Entry 6MV4 (X-ray diffraction, 1.37 A resolution); this record covers chains H and L.

[Chain H]
Name: Coagulation factor IX
From: Homo sapiens
Notes: EC 3.4.21.22
Reference sequence: P00740 (FA9_HUMAN); the construct lacks a stretch of the UniProt sequence and is renumbered around it, so the offset changes along the chain: 16-36 = UniProt 227-247; 38-60 = UniProt 248-270; 61-95 = UniProt 272-306; 96-129 = UniProt 309-342; 6 more segments
Sequence (235 residues; row label = number of the first residue in the row; note: 3 numbers in that range are skipped by the numbering (no residue carries them; nothing is unmodelled there); a row labelled like 95A-95B holds insertion residues (95A, then the next letters in order)):
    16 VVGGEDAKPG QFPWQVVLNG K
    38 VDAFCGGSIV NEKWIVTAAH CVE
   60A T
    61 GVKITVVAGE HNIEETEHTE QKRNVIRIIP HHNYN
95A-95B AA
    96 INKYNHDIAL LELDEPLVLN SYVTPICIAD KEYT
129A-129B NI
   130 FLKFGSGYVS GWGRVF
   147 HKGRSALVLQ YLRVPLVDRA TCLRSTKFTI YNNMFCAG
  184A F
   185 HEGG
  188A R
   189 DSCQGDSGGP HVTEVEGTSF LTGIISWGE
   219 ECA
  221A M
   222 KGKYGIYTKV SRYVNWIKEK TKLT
Swiss-Prot annotation at these positions:
  - active site (Charge relay system): His57, Asp102, Ser195
  - binding site (Ca(2+)): Glu70, Asn72, Glu75, Glu77, Glu80
Cystine bridges: Cys42-Cys58, Cys168-Cys182, Cys191-Cys220
Bound ions: Ca2+: Glu70, Asn72, Glu75, Glu77, Glu80; Na+: Phe184A, Met221A, Lys224
Ligand contacts: P-amino benzamidine (PBZ): Asp189, Ser190, Cys191, Gln192, Ser195, Ser214, Trp215, Gly216, Glu217, Glu219, Cys220, Gly226
What the authors report for this chain:
  - Na+ coordination: Phe184A, His185, Met221A, Lys224
  - binding site for P-amino benzamidine: Asp189
  - conformationally variable residues (loop rearrangement, side-chain flip): Asn72 to Gln81, His185
  - Ca2+ coordination: Glu70, Asn72, Glu75, Glu77, Glu80
  - binding site for sulfate ion: Asn97, Lys126, Tyr128, Lys132, Arg165, Thr175, Tyr177, Asn178, Lys230, Arg233

[Chain L]
Name: Coagulation factor IX
From: Homo sapiens
Notes: EC 3.4.21.22
Reference sequence: P00740 (FA9_HUMAN); residues 87-139 here correspond to UniProt positions 133-185 (UniProt number = residue number + 46)
Sequence (54 residues; each row starts with the number of its first residue):
    86 MTCNIKNGRC EQFCKNSADN KVVCSCTEGY RLAENQKSCE PAVPFPCGRV SVSQ
Sequence notes: initiating methionine (86)
Cystine bridges: Cys88-Cys99, Cys95-Cys109, Cys111-Cys124

[Chain H / chain L interface]
Residue-residue contacts (42):
  Lys23(H) - Gln139(L)  hydrogen bond (side chain-backbone)
  Pro24(H) - Val137(L)
  Pro24(H) - Gln139(L)  hydrogen bond (backbone-side chain)
  Gly25(H) - Val135(L)
  Gln26(H) - Val135(L)
  Gln26(H) - Gln139(L)
  Pro28(H) - Arg134(L)
  Trp29(H) - Gly133(L)
  Trp29(H) - Arg134(L)
  Leu114(H) - Phe130(L)
  Asn115(H) - Phe130(L)
  Ser116(H) - Phe130(L)
  Ser116(H) - Ser136(L)  hydrogen bond
  Ser116(H) - Val137(L)
  Tyr117(H) - Val137(L)
  Thr119(H) - Pro131(L)
  Thr119(H) - Arg134(L)
  Pro120(H) - Cys132(L)
  Pro120(H) - Gly133(L)  hydrogen bond (backbone-backbone)
  Ile121(H) - Cys132(L)
  Cys122(H) - Thr112(L)
  Cys122(H) - Cys132(L)  disulfide
  Cys122(H) - Gly133(L)
  Ala124(H) - Phe98(L)  hydrophobic
  Tyr128(H) - Asn92(L)  hydrogen bond
  Tyr128(H) - Gln97(L)
  Tyr128(H) - Phe98(L)  hydrophobic
  Tyr128(H) - Cys99(L)  hydrogen bond (side chain-backbone)
  Val203(H) - Glu96(L)
  Glu204(H) - Glu96(L)
  Glu204(H) - Arg134(L)  hydrogen bond (backbone-side chain)
  Gly205(H) - Gly133(L)
  Gly205(H) - Arg134(L)  hydrogen bond (backbone-side chain)
  Thr206(H) - Gln97(L)
  Thr206(H) - Tyr115(L)
  Thr206(H) - Cys132(L)
  Thr206(H) - Gly133(L)
  Thr206(H) - Arg134(L)  hydrogen bond
  Ser207(H) - Gly133(L)  hydrogen bond (backbone-backbone)
  Phe208(H) - Gln97(L)
  Phe208(H) - Phe98(L)  hydrophobic
  Phe208(H) - Thr112(L)
Other interface residues (no listed pair), chain H (24 interface residues in all): Ile123, Phe130
Inter-chain disulfides: Cys122(H)-Cys132(L)

[Summary]
The interface between chain H and chain L involves 24 residues on one side and 16 on the other, with 1
disulfide bond and 10 hydrogen bonds. Among the polar pairs are Lys23(H)-Gln139(L), Pro24(H)-Gln139(L) and
Ser116(H)-Ser136(L). The paper reports a binding site for sulfate ion at Asn97(H), Lys126(H) and Tyr128(H)
among others; a binding site for P-amino benzamidine at Asp189(H).
Here chain H is Coagulation factor IX and chain L is Coagulation factor IX, both from Homo sapiens. Entry 6MV4
(CRYSTAL STRUCTURE OF HUMAN COAGULATION FACTOR IXa) was determined by X-ray diffraction.
